Entry 4DJE (X-ray diffraction, 3.50 A resolution); this record covers chains C and E of the 6 polymer chains in the assembly.

[Chain C (and E)]
Protein: Corrinoid/iron-sulfur protein large subunit
Source organism: Moorella thermoacetica
Notes: chain E of this document is another copy of the same molecule, construct and numbering; everything in this record applies to it too
UniProtKB: Q07340 (ACSC_MOOTH); residues 1-446 here = UniProt positions 1-446
Amino-acid sequence (446 residues; row label = number of the first residue in the row):
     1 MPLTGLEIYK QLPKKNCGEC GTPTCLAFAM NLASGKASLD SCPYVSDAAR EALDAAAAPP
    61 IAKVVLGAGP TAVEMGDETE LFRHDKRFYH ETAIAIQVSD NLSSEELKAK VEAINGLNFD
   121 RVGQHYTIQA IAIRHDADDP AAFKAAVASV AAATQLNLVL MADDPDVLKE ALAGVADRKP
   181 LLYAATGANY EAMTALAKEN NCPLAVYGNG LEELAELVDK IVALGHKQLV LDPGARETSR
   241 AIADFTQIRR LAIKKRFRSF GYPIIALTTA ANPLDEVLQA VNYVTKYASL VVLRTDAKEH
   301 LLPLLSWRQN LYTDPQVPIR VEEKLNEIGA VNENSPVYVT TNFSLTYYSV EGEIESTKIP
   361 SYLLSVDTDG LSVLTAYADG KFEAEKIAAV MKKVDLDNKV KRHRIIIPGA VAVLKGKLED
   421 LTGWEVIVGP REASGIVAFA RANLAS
Disordered / not traced: 1, 443-446
Bound ions: 4Fe-4S cluster Fe: Cys17, Cys20, Cys25, Cys42
Residues lining bound ligands:
  - cobalamin (B12): Pro318, Tyr338, Val339, Thr340, Phe343, Leu345, Thr346, Ser349, Gly370, Leu371, Ser372, Val373, Leu374, Thr375, Ala378, Asp379, Ile406, Ile407, Pro408, Ala410, Pro430, Arg431, Glu432, Ala433
  - 4Fe-4S cluster (SF4): Pro13, Lys15, Asn16, Cys17, Gly18, Glu19, Cys20, Thr22, Thr24, Cys25, Phe28, Cys42, Tyr44

[How chain C and chain E interact]
Pairs across the interface (6):
  Pro2(C) with Ser34(E); Gly35(E)
  Gly35(C) with Pro2(E)
  Lys36(C) with Ala57(E)
  Ala57(C) with Lys36(E); Ala37(E), hydrophobic
Interface residues without a listed pair, chain C (6 interface residues in all): Ser34, Ala58

[Overview]
The chain C/chain E interface involves 6 residues from each chain. Ligands of chain C: 4Fe-4S cluster and
cobalamin. The 4Fe-4S cluster Fe site is built by Cys17(C), Cys20(C), Cys25(C) and Cys42(C).
Chain C and chain E are both Corrinoid/iron-sulfur protein large subunit (Moorella thermoacetica); the
structure, Crystal structure of folate-bound corrinoid iron-sulfur protein (CFeSP) in complex with its
methyltransferase (MeTr), co-crystallized with ..., was determined by X-ray diffraction, deposited together
with 4DJD and 4DJF.
